PDB entry 6UEN | electron microscopy, 3.67 A resolution | chains A and C of the 5 polymer chains in the assembly

Chain A:
Name: RNA-directed RNA polymerase L
Organism: Human respiratory syncytial virus
Notes: EC 2.7.7.48, 2.1.1.56, 2.7.7.-, 2.7.7.88
Reference sequence: G8EJ12 (G8EJ12_HRSV); residues 1-1500 here = UniProt positions 1-1500
Sequence (1500 residues; row label = number of the first residue in the row):
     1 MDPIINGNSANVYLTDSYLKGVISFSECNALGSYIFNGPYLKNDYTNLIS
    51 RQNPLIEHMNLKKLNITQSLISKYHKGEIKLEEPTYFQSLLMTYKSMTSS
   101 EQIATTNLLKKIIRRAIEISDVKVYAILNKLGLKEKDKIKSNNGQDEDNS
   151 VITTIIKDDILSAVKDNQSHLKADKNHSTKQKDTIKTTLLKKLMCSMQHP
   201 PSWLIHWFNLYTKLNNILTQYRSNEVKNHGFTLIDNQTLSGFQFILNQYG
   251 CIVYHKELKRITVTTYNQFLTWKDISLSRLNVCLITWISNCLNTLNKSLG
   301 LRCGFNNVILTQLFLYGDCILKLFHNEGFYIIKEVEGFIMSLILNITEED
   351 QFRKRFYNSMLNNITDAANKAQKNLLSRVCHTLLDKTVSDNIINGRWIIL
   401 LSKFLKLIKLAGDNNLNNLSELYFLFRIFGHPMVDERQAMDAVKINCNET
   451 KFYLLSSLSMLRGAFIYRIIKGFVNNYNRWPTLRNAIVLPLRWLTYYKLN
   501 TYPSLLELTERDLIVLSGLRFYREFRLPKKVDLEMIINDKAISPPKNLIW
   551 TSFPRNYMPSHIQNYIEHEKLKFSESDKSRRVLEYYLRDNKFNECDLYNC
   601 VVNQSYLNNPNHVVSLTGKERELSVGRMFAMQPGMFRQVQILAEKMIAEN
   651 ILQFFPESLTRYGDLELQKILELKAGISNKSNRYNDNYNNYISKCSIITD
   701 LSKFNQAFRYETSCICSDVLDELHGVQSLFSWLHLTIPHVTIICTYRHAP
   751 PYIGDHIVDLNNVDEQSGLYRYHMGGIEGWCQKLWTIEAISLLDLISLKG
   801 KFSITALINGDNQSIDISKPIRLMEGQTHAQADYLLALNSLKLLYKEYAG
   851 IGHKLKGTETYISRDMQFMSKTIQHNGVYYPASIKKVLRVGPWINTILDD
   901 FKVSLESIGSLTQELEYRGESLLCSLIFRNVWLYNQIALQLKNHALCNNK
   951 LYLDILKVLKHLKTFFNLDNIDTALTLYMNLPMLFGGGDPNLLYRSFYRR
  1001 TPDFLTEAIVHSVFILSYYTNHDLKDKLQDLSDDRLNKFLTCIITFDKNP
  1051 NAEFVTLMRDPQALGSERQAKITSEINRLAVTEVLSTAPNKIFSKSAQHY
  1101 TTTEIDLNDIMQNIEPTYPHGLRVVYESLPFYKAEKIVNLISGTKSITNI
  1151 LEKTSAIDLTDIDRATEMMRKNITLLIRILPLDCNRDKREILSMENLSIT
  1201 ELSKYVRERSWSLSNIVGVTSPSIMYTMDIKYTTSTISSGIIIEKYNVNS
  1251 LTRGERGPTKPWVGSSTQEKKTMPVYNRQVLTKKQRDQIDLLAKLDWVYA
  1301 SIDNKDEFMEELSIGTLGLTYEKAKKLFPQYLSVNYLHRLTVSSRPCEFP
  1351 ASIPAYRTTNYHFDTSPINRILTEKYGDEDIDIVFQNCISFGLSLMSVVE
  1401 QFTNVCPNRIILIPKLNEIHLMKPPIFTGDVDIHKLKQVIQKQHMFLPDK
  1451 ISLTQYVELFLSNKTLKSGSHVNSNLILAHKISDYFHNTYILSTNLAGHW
Not modelled in the structure: 1-9, 139-166, 660-691, 1462-1500
From the paper describing this entry:
  - catalytic residues: D811
  - mutagenesis - D811A: abolished catalytic activity on TrC25
  - conformationally variable residues (loop rearrangement, order/disorder transition): T660 to Y691, S1265 to T1282

Chain C:
Name: the phosphoprotein (P) of human respiratory syncytial virus
Organism: Human respiratory syncytial virus
Reference sequence: G3C7Q7 (G3C7Q7_HRSV); numbering as in UniProt (aligned over 1-241)
Sequence (241 residues; row label = number of the first residue in the row):
     1 MEKFAPEFHGEDANNRATKFLESIKGKFTSPKDPKKKDSIISVNSIDIEV
    51 TKESPITSNSTIINPTNETDDTAGNKPNYQRKPLVSFKEDPTPSDNPFSK
   101 LYKETIETFDNNEEESSYSYEEINDQTNDNITARLDRIDEKLSEILGMLH
   151 TLVVASAGPTSARDGIRDAMVGLREEMIEKIRTEALMTNDRLEAMARLRN
   201 EESEKMAKDTSDEVSLNPTSEKLNNLLEGNDSDNDLSLEDF
Not modelled in the structure: 1-127, 183-241

Chain A / chain C interface:
Pairs across the interface (4):
  I487(A) with K141(C)
  L491(A) with R134(C)
  L494(A) with R137(C)
  R520(A) with M148(C)
Other interface residues (no listed pair), chain A (7 interface residues in all): N485, V488, L489
Other interface residues (no listed pair), chain C (5 interface residues in all): E144
Interface features reported in the paper:
  - interface residues, chain C: K141(C)

In short:
The interface between chain A and chain C involves 7 residues on one side and 5 on the other. The paper
reports the catalytic residue D811(A); D811A of chain A abolishes catalytic activity on TrC25.
Here chain A is RNA-directed RNA polymerase L and chain C is the phosphoprotein (P) of human respiratory
syncytial virus, both from Human respiratory syncytial virus. Entry 6UEN (Cryo-EM structure of the respiratory
syncytial virus RNA polymerase) was determined by electron microscopy.
